Entry 8EJC (electron microscopy, 3.00 A resolution); this record covers chains A and B of the 5 polymer chains in the assembly.

== Chain A ==
Molecule: A modified Guanine nucleotide-binding protein G(q) subunit alpha
From: Homo sapiens
Sequence (238 residues; row label = number of the first residue in the row):
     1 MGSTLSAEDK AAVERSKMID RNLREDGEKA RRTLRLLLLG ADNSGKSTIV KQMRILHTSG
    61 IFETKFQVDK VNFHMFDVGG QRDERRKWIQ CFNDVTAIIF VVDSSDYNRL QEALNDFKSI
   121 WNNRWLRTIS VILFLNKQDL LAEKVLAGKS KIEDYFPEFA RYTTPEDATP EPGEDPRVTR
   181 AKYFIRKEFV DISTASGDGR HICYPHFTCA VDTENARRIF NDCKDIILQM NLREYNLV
Not modelled in the structure: 1-4

== Chain B ==
Molecule: Guanine nucleotide-binding protein G(I)/G(S)/G(T) subunit beta-1
From: Homo sapiens
UniProtKB: P62873 (GBB1_HUMAN); residues 1-340 here = UniProt positions 1-340
Sequence (340 residues; row label = number of the first residue in the row):
     1 MSELDQLRQE AEQLKNQIRD ARKACADATL SQITNNIDPV GRIQMRTRRT LRGHLAKIYA
    61 MHWGTDSRLL VSASQDGKLI IWDSYTTNKV HAIPLRSSWV MTCAYAPSGN YVACGGLDNI
   121 CSIYNLKTRE GNVRVSRELA GHTGYLSCCR FLDDNQIVTS SGDTTCALWD IETGQQTTTF
   181 TGHTGDVMSL SLAPDTRLFV SGACDASAKL WDVREGMCRQ TFTGHESDIN AICFFPNGNA
   241 FATGSDDATC RLFDLRADQE LMTYSHDNII CGITSVSFSK SGRLLLAGYD DFNCNVWDAL
   301 KADRAGVLAG HDNRVSCLGV TDDGMAVATG SWDSFLKIWN
Not modelled in the structure: 1-3
UniProt features mapped onto this chain:
  - modified residue: Ser2 (N-acetylserine), His266 (Phosphohistidine)
  - natural variant: Leu30 (L30F: In MRD42; uncertain significance), Arg52 (R52G: In MRD42), Gly64 (G64V: In MRD42), Asp76 (D76E: In MRD42; D76G: In MRD42), Gly77 (G77S: In MRD42), Lys78 (K78R: In MRD42), Ile80 (I80N: In MRD42; I80T: In MRD42), His91 (H91R: In MRD42; uncertain significance), Ala92 (A92T: In MRD42), Pro94 (P94S: In MRD42), Leu95 (L95P: In MRD42), Arg96 (R96L: In MRD42), 5 further natural variant entries in UniProt

== Chain A / chain B interface ==
Residue-residue contacts - 48 pairs, chain A then chain B:
  Ala12(A) - Asn88(B)
  Val13(A) - Asn88(B)
  Arg15(A) - Val90(B)  hydrogen bond (side chain-backbone)
  Arg15(A) - His91(B)
  Ser16(A) - Asn88(B)
  Ser16(A) - Lys89(B)  hydrogen bond (side chain-backbone)
  Ile19(A) - Lys89(B)
  Ile19(A) - Ala92(B)  hydrophobic
  Asp20(A) - Lys89(B)  salt bridge
  Leu23(A) - Gly53(B)
  Leu23(A) - Leu55(B)
  Leu23(A) - Lys78(B)
  Leu23(A) - Ile80(B)  hydrophobic
  Leu23(A) - Lys89(B)
  Asp26(A) - Lys78(B)  salt bridge
  Gly27(A) - Leu55(B)
  Arg35(A) - Trp99(B)
  His57(A) - Arg96(B)  hydrogen bond (side chain-backbone)
  Ser59(A) - Asp118(B)
  Ser59(A) - Ile120(B)
  Gly60(A) - Leu117(B)
  Gly60(A) - Asp118(B)
  Gly60(A) - Asn119(B)
  Ile61(A) - Trp99(B)
  Ile61(A) - Leu117(B)
  Glu63(A) - Trp99(B)  hydrogen bond
  Phe76(A) - Trp99(B)  hydrophobic
  Lys87(A) - Tyr145(B)
  Lys87(A) - Asp186(B)
  Lys87(A) - Met188(B)
  Lys87(A) - Cys204(B)
  Lys87(A) - Asp228(B)  salt bridge
  Lys87(A) - Asn230(B)  hydrogen bond
  Lys87(A) - Asp246(B)  salt bridge
  Trp88(A) - Leu117(B)  hydrophobic
  Gln90(A) - Tyr59(B)  hydrogen bond (backbone-side chain)
  Gln90(A) - Arg314(B)
  Gln90(A) - Trp332(B)
  Cys91(A) - Lys57(B)
  Cys91(A) - Tyr59(B)
  Cys91(A) - Trp99(B)
  Phe92(A) - Trp99(B)  hydrophobic
  Phe92(A) - Leu117(B)  hydrophobic
  Asn93(A) - Lys57(B)
  Asn93(A) - Trp332(B)
  Asp94(A) - Lys57(B)  salt bridge
  Trp125(A) - Asp290(B)
  Trp125(A) - Arg314(B)
Also at the interface, not in a pair above, chain A (25 interface residues in all): Arg24
Also at the interface, not in a pair above, chain B (28 interface residues in all): Met101

== Overview ==
Chain A and chain B form an interface of 25 and 28 residues respectively; the contacts include 6 hydrogen
bonds and 5 salt bridges. Polar contacts include Asp20(A)-Lys89(B), Asp26(A)-Lys78(B) and Lys87(A)-Asp228(B).
Chain A is A modified Guanine nucleotide-binding protein G(q) subunit alpha and chain B is Guanine
nucleotide-binding protein G(I)/G(S)/G(T) subunit beta-1, both from Homo sapiens; the structure, Structure of
FFAR1-Gq complex bound to TAK-875, was determined by electron microscopy (same publication as 8EIT and 8EJK).
